Entry 7O0E (X-ray diffraction, 1.85 A resolution); this record covers chain G.

== Chain G ==
Molecule: GH30 family xylanase
Source organism: Myceliophthora thermophila (strain ATCC 42464 / BCRC 31852 / DSM 1799)
Notes: EC 3.2.1.-
Reference sequence: G2Q1N4 (XY30A_MYCTT); residues 8-459 here correspond to UniProt positions 25-476 (UniProt number = residue number + 17)
Sequence (452 residues; row label = number of the first residue in the row):
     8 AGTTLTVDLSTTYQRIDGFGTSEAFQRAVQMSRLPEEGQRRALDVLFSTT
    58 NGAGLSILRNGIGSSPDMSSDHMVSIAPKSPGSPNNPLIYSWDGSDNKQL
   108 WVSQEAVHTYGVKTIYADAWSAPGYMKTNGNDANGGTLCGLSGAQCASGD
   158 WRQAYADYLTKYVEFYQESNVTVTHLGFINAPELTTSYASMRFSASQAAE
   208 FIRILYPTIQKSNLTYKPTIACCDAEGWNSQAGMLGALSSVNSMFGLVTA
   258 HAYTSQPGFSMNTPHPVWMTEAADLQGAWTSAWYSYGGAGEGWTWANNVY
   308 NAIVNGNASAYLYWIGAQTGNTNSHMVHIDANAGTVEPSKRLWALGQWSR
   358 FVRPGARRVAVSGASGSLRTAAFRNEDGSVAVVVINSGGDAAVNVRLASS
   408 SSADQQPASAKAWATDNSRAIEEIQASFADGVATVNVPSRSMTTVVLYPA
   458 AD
Cystine bridges: Cys146-Cys153, Cys229-Cys230
Differences from the reference sequence: engineered mutation Ala188 (Glu205 in G2Q1N4)
Small-molecule neighbours:
  - glycine (GLY), molecule 1: Gln33, Val36, Gln37, Arg40, Ser77, Asp78
  - glycine (GLY), molecule 2: Ser39, Gln46, Lys105, Trp108
  - glycine (GLY), molecule 3: Ser203, Ala206, Glu207, Arg210, Ser247
Curated features (UniProtKB/Swiss-Prot):
  - glycosylation (N-linked (GlcNAc...) asparagine): Asn177, Asn220, Asn314

== Overview ==
Bound to chain G: 3 copies of glycine.
Chain G is GH30 family xylanase (Myceliophthora thermophila (strain ATCC 42464 / BCRC 31852 / DSM 1799)); the
structure, Crystal structure of GH30 (mutant E188A) complexed with aldotriuronic acid from Thermothelomyces
thermophila, was determined by X-ray diffraction (same publication as 7NCX).
